5BN6 - chains E and H of the 8 polymer chains in the assembly; structure by X-ray diffraction, 1.65 A resolution.

== Chain E (and H) ==
Name: Jacalin
Source organism: Artocarpus heterophyllus
Notes: chain H of this document is another copy of the same molecule, construct and numbering; everything in this record applies to it too
UniProt: Q38720 (Q38720_ARTHE); residues 20-157 here correspond to UniProt positions 80-217 (UniProt number = residue number + 60)
Sequence (138 residues; row label = number of the first residue in the row):
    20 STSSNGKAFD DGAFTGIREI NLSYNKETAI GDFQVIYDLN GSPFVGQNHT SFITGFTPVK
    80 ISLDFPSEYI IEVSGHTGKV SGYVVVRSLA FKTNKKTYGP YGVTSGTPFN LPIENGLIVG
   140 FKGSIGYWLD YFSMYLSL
Unresolved in the structure: 20-24
Construct notes: conflict Phe63 (Tyr123 in Q38720), Thr73 (Lys133 in Q38720), Ile90 (Val150 in Q38720), Glu91 (Asp151 in Q38720), His95 (Tyr155 in Q38720), Ala109 (Thr169 in Q38720), Ile137 (Val197 in Q38720)
Residues lining bound ligands: beta-D-galactopyranose (GAL): Gly25, Phe71, Tyr102, Val104, Gly145, Tyr146, Trp147, Asp149

== Interface between chain E and chain H ==
Residue-residue contacts (11; chain E residue first):
  Asp30(E) - Asn59(H)  hydrogen bond (backbone-side chain)
  Gly31(E) - Asn59(H)
  Ala32(E) - Asn59(H)  hydrogen bond (backbone-side chain)
  Phe33(E) - Asn59(H)
  Leu58(E) - Leu58(H)  hydrophobic
  Leu58(E) - Phe63(H)  hydrophobic
  Asn59(E) - Asp30(H)
  Asn59(E) - Gly31(H)
  Asn59(E) - Ala32(H)  hydrogen bond (side chain-backbone)
  Asn59(E) - Phe33(H)
  Phe63(E) - Leu58(H)  hydrophobic

== In short ==
Chain E and chain H each contribute 7 residues to their interface; the contacts include 3 hydrogen bonds.
Among the polar pairs are Asp30(E)-Asn59(H) and Ala32(E)-Asn59(H). Chain E binds beta-D-galactopyranose.
Chain E and chain H are both Jacalin (Artocarpus heterophyllus); the structure, Crystal Structure of Frutalin
from Artocarpus incisa in complex with galactose, was determined by X-ray diffraction.
